4W4U - chains B and E of the 4 polymer chains in the assembly; structure by X-ray diffraction, 2.80 A resolution.

[Chain B]
Molecule: Transcription and mRNA export factor SUS1
Organism: Saccharomyces cerevisiae
UniProt: N1P8F5 (N1P8F5_YEASC); residue numbers follow UniProt; this construct covers 1-96
Amino-acid sequence (96 residues; numbered 1 to 96; the number before each row is that of its first residue):
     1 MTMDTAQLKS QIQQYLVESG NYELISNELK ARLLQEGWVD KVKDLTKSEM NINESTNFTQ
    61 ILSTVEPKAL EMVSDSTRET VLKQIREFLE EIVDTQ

[Chain E]
Molecule: SAGA-associated factor 73
Organism: Saccharomyces cerevisiae
UniProt: P53165 (SGF73_YEAST); residues 1-96 here = UniProt positions 1-96
Amino-acid sequence (96 residues; row label = number of the first residue in the row):
     1 MRSGDAEIKG IKPKVIEEYS LSQGSGPSND SWKSLMSSAK DTPLQYDHMN RESLKKAFNP
    61 NAQLIEDPLD KPIQYRVCEK CGKPLALTAI VDHLEN
Not modelled in the structure: 1, 20-29, 96
Differences from the reference sequence: engineered mutation Ala57 (Tyr in P53165)
Metal / ion sites: Zn2+: Cys78, Cys81, His93
UniProt features mapped onto this chain:
  - binding site (Zn(2+)): Cys78, Cys81, His93
Reported in the primary citation:
  - mutagenesis - Y57A: abolished catalytic activity
  - mutagenesis - N61D: decreased catalytic activity
  - mutagenesis - E79A, K83A: unchanged catalytic activity on Ub-AMC
  - mutagenesis - Y57A (Tm 34 degC), N59D (Tm 44 degC): decreased stability
  - mutagenesis - E79A: unchanged stability
  - conformationally variable residues (side-chain flip): Lys56
  - mutagenesis - Y57A, N59D: decreased catalytic activity on K48-linked diubiquitin
  - mutagenesis - E79A: unchanged catalytic activity on K48-linked diubiquitin

[Interface between chain B and chain E]
Residue-residue contacts (30; chain B residue first):
  Leu8(B) - Gly10(E)
  Leu8(B) - Ile11(E)  hydrophobic
  Gln11(B) - Ile11(E)
  Tyr15(B) - Ile11(E)  hydrophobic
  Tyr15(B) - Val15(E)  hydrophobic
  Tyr15(B) - Ile16(E)
  Tyr15(B) - Tyr19(E)
  Glu18(B) - Tyr19(E)
  Lys30(B) - Asp47(E)  salt bridge
  Lys30(B) - His48(E)
  Lys43(B) - Asp70(E)  salt bridge
  Glu90(B) - Arg2(E)
  Glu90(B) - Lys12(E)
  Glu91(B) - Lys12(E)
  Glu91(B) - Val15(E)
  Ile92(B) - Ile11(E)
  Ile92(B) - Lys12(E)  hydrogen bond (backbone-backbone)
  Val93(B) - Ile8(E)  hydrophobic
  Val93(B) - Gly10(E)
  Val93(B) - Lys12(E)  hydrogen bond (backbone-side chain)
  Asp94(B) - Ile8(E)
  Asp94(B) - Lys9(E)  hydrogen bond (backbone-backbone)
  Asp94(B) - Gly10(E)  hydrogen bond (backbone-backbone)
  Asp94(B) - Lys12(E)  salt bridge
  Asp94(B) - Pro13(E)
  Thr95(B) - Ala6(E)
  Thr95(B) - Glu7(E)  hydrogen bond (side chain-backbone)
  Gln96(B) - Ala6(E)
  Gln96(B) - Glu7(E)  hydrogen bond (backbone-backbone)
  Gln96(B) - Lys9(E)
Interface residues without a listed pair, chain B (16 interface residues in all): Ile12, Gln14, Asn27
Interface residues without a listed pair, chain E (16 interface residues in all): Glu18

[In short]
Chain B and chain E each contribute 16 residues to their interface, with 6 hydrogen bonds and 3 salt bridges.
Polar contacts include Lys30(B)-Asp47(E), Lys43(B)-Asp70(E) and Asp94(B)-Lys12(E). From UniProt: 3
Zn2+-binding residues on chain E. The paper reports that Y57A and N59D of chain E reduce stability;
conformational variability at Lys56(E); 5 substitutions were tested in all.
Here chain B is Transcription and mRNA export factor SUS1 and chain E is SAGA-associated factor 73, both from
Saccharomyces cerevisiae. Entry 4W4U (Structure of yeast SAGA DUBm with Sgf73 Y57A mutant at 2.8 angstroms
resolution) was determined by X-ray diffraction.
